PDB entry 6OK1 | X-ray diffraction, 1.70 A resolution | chains B and C of the 4 polymer chains in the assembly

== Chain B ==
Molecule: ChsH2(DUF35)
Source organism: Thermomonospora curvata (strain ATCC 19995 / DSM 43183 / JCM 3096 / NBRC 15933 / NCIMB 10081 / Henssen B9)
UniProtKB: D1AB77 (D1AB77_THECD); residue numbers follow UniProt; this construct covers 188-319
Chain sequence (133 residues; row label = number of the first residue in the row):
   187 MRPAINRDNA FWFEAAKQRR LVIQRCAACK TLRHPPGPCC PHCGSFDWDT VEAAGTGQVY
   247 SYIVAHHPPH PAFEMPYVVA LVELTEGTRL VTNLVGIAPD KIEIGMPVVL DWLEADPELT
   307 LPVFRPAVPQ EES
Unresolved in the structure: 318-319
Construct notes: initiating methionine (187)

== Chain C ==
Molecule: Lipid-transfer protein
Source organism: Thermomonospora curvata (strain ATCC 19995 / DSM 43183 / JCM 3096 / NBRC 15933 / NCIMB 10081 / Henssen B9)
UniProtKB: D1AB74 (D1AB74_THECD); residue numbers follow UniProt; this construct covers 1-391
Chain sequence (403 residues; each row starts with the number of its first residue):
     1 MSVLPGAAAI AGIGATEFSK NSGRSELQLA CEAVLAAIAD AGLEPSDVDG LVTFTADTSS
    61 EIHVARNTGI GELKFFSRVG YGGGAACGTV QQAAMAVATG IAEVVVCYRA FNERSGVRYG
   121 LGQAGRQMDQ GADSAAYAWL LPFGLNTPAQ WVAMFARRYM HEYGATSEDF GRVAVVDRKH
   181 AATNPKAWFY QRPITLEDHQ NSRWIVEPLH LLDCCQESDG GQALVVVSTE RARDLPHPPA
   241 LIWGAAQGSG YDQHMMTSYY RSEITGIPEM GLVGQQLYAQ SGLNPSDIGA AILYDHFTPL
   301 VLPQLEELGF CARGEAKDFI ADGNLEIGGR LPCNTHGGQL GEAYIHGMNG IAEAVRLVRG
   361 TSVNQPGDVT NVLVTAGTGV PTSGLILGAD RKLRSLEHHH HHH
Unresolved in the structure: 1, 119-128, 394-403
Construct notes: expression tag (392-403)
Curated features (UniProtKB/Swiss-Prot):
  - active site: Tyr294 (Proton acceptor), Tyr344 (Proton donor)
  - mutagenesis: Gly82 (G82P: Almost loss of activity), Tyr294 (Y294F: Almost loss of activity. Loss of activity; when associated with F-344), His296 (H296A: 13-fold decrease in catalytic efficiency), Tyr344 (Y344F: 322-fold decrease in catalytic efficiency. Loss of activity; when associated with F-294), His346 (H346A: 11-fold decrease in catalytic efficiency)
Reported in the primary citation:
  - mutagenesis - G82P, Y294F, H296A (40-fold), Y344F (400-fold), H346A (40-fold): decreased catalytic activity
  - mutagenesis - Y294F/Y344F: abolished catalytic activity
  - catalytic residues: Tyr294, Tyr344 (proposed by the authors, not directly observed)
  - conformationally variable residues (order/disorder transition): Arg118 to Met128

== Interface between chain B and chain C ==
Pairs across the interface (24):
  Arg193(B) with Gly23(C), hydrogen bond (side chain-backbone); Arg24(C); Ser25(C)
  Asp194(B) with Ser25(C), hydrogen bond; Leu27(C)
  His220(B) with Arg66(C)
  Pro221(B) with Arg66(C), hydrogen bond (backbone-side chain)
  Pro222(B) with Arg66(C)
  Gly223(B) with Asn67(C)
  Pro224(B) with Leu27(C); Gln28(C); Asn67(C)
  Cys225(B) with Cys31(C), hydrophobic; Leu35(C), hydrophobic; Asn67(C), hydrogen bond (side chain-backbone)
  Cys226(B) with Asn67(C)
  Pro227(B) with Arg66(C); Asn67(C); Thr68(C); Gly69(C)
  Phe232(B) with Gln28(C); Cys31(C); Glu32(C); Leu35(C), hydrophobic
Also at the interface, not in a pair above, chain B (12 interface residues in all): Gly230

== In short ==
The chain B/chain C interface involves 12 residues from each chain; the contacts include 4 hydrogen bonds.
Polar contacts include Arg193(B)-Gly23(C), Asp194(B)-Ser25(C) and Pro221(B)-Arg66(C). From the paper:
catalytic residues Tyr294(C) and Tyr344(C); G82P, Y294F and H296A of chain C, among others, reduce catalytic
activity; 6 substitutions were tested in all.
Here chain B is ChsH2(DUF35) and chain C is Lipid-transfer protein, both from Thermomonospora curvata (strain
ATCC 19995 / DSM 43183 / JCM 3096 / NBRC 15933 / NCIMB 10081 / Henssen B9). Entry 6OK1 (Ltp2-ChsH2(DUF35)
aldolase) was determined by X-ray diffraction.
